4Y2H - chains A and B; structure by X-ray diffraction, 2.37 A resolution.

Chain A (and B):
Protein: Protein arginine N-methyltransferase 6
Organism: Homo sapiens
Notes: EC 2.1.1.-, 2.1.1.125; chain B of this document is another copy of the same molecule, construct and numbering; everything in this record applies to it too
UniProt: Q96LA8 (ANM6_HUMAN); numbering as in UniProt (aligned over 27-375)
Amino-acid sequence (352 residues; each row starts with the number of its first residue):
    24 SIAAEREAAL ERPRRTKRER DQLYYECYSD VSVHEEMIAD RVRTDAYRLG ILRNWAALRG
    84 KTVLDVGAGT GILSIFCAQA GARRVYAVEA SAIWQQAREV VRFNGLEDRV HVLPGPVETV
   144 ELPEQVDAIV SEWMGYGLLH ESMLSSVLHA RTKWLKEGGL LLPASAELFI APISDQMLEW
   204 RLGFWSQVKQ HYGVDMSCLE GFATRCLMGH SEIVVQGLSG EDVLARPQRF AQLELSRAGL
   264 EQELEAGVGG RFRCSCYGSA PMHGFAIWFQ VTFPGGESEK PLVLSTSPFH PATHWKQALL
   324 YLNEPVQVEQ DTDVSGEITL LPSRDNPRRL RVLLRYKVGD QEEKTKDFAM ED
Not modelled in the structure: 24-38 (chain B: fully traced)
Differences from the reference sequence: expression tag (24-26)
Swiss-Prot annotation at these positions:
  - active site: Glu-155, Glu-164
  - binding site (S-adenosyl-L-methionine): His-57, Arg-66, Gly-90, Glu-112, Glu-141
  - modified residue (Asymmetric dimethylarginine): Arg-29, Arg-35, Arg-37
  - mutagenesis: Arg-35 (R35A: Inhibits automethylation but does not affect methylation of other proteins. Reduces protein stability), Val-86 to Asp-88 (In PRMT6dn; abolishes histone methyltransferase H3R2me2a and transcriptional coactivator activities and reduces protein stability. This mutation abolishes automethylation)
Small-molecule neighbours:
  - 49K (N-{[5-(4-fluorophenyl)-1H-pyrazol-4-yl]methyl}-N-methylethane-1,2-diamine): Tyr-47, Cys-50, Tyr-51, Val-56, Glu-59, Met-60, Glu-155, Trp-156, Met-157, Gly-158, Tyr-159, His-163, Glu-164, His-317, Trp-318
  - S-adenosylhomocysteine (SAH): Tyr-47, Tyr-48, Tyr-51, His-57, Met-60, Ile-61, Arg-66, Asp-88, Gly-90, Ala-91, Gly-92, Ile-95, Leu-96, Val-111, Glu-112, Ala-113, Ser-114, Gly-138, Pro-139, Val-140, Glu-141, Glu-155, Met-166, Ser-169, Arg-351
From the paper describing this entry:
  - binding site for 49K: Glu-59, Glu-155, Trp-156, Tyr-159, Glu-164, His-317

Chain A / chain B interface:
Residue-residue contacts (81):
  Ser-52(A) with Phe-225(B)
  Asp-53(A) with Cys-229(B)
  Val-54(A) with Trp-208(B), hydrophobic; Phe-225(B), hydrophobic; Cys-229(B); Leu-230(B), hydrophobic
  Ser-55(A) with Arg-204(B), hydrogen bond; Leu-230(B)
  His-57(A) with Trp-208(B)
  Glu-58(A) with Trp-203(B); Arg-204(B), salt bridge; Phe-207(B); Trp-208(B)
  Ile-61(A) with Phe-207(B), hydrophobic; Trp-208(B), hydrophobic; Tyr-215(B), hydrogen bond (backbone-side chain); Met-219(B), hydrophobic
  Ala-62(A) with Phe-207(B)
  Asp-63(A) with Tyr-215(B)
  Arg-64(A) with Tyr-215(B)
  Thr-67(A) with Tyr-215(B)
  Asp-68(A) with Tyr-215(B)
  Arg-71(A) with Tyr-215(B)
  Thr-93(A) with Met-219(B)
  Ile-98(A) with Val-217(B), hydrophobic
  Phe-99(A) with Tyr-215(B); Val-217(B), hydrophobic
  Gln-102(A) with Gly-216(B), hydrogen bond (side chain-backbone)
  Ile-116(A) with Phe-225(B), hydrophobic
  Gln-119(A) with Leu-222(B); Phe-225(B)
  Val-123(A) with Asp-218(B); Met-219(B), hydrophobic; Cys-221(B), hydrophobic; Leu-222(B), hydrophobic
  Phe-126(A) with Asp-218(B); Ser-220(B); Cys-221(B), hydrophobic
  Asn-127(A) with Asp-218(B), hydrogen bond (side chain-backbone)
  Arg-204(A) with Ser-55(B), hydrogen bond; Glu-58(B), salt bridge
  Phe-207(A) with Glu-58(B); Ile-61(B), hydrophobic; Ala-62(B), hydrophobic
  Trp-208(A) with Val-54(B), hydrophobic; Glu-58(B); Ile-61(B), hydrophobic
  His-214(A) with Arg-64(B); Asp-68(B), salt bridge; Arg-71(B), hydrogen bond (backbone-side chain)
  Tyr-215(A) with Ile-61(B), hydrogen bond (side chain-backbone); Asp-63(B); Arg-64(B); Thr-67(B); Asp-68(B); Arg-71(B); Phe-99(B)
  Gly-216(A) with Gln-102(B), hydrogen bond (backbone-side chain)
  Val-217(A) with Ile-98(B), hydrophobic; Phe-99(B), hydrophobic; Asn-127(B)
  Asp-218(A) with Val-123(B); Phe-126(B); Asn-127(B), hydrogen bond (backbone-side chain)
  Met-219(A) with Ile-61(B), hydrophobic; Thr-93(B); Val-123(B), hydrophobic
  Ser-220(A) with Phe-126(B)
  Cys-221(A) with Val-123(B), hydrophobic; Phe-126(B), hydrophobic
  Leu-222(A) with Gln-119(B); Val-123(B), hydrophobic
  Phe-225(A) with Ser-52(B); Val-54(B), hydrophobic; Ile-116(B), hydrophobic; Gln-119(B)
  Arg-228(A) with Gln-119(B)
  Cys-229(A) with Asp-53(B), hydrogen bond; Val-54(B), hydrogen bond (side chain-backbone)
  Leu-230(A) with Val-54(B), hydrophobic; Ser-55(B)
Interface residues without a listed pair, chain A (42 interface residues in all): Ile-95, Glu-122, Val-211, Ala-226
Interface residues without a listed pair, chain B (43 interface residues in all): His-57, Ile-95, Glu-122, Val-211, His-214, Ala-226, Arg-228

Summary:
The interface between chain A and chain B involves 42 residues on one side and 43 on the other; the contacts
include 11 hydrogen bonds and 3 salt bridges. Polar pairs include Glu-58(A)/Arg-204(B), His-214(A)/Asp-68(B)
and Ser-55(A)/Arg-204(B). The paper reports a binding site for 49K at Glu-59(A), Glu-155(A) and Trp-156(A)
among others.
Both chains are Protein arginine N-methyltransferase 6 (Homo sapiens). Entry 4Y2H (Crystal structure of human
protein arginine methyltransferase PRMT6 bound to SAH and an aryl pyrazole inhibitor) was determined by X-ray
diffraction (same publication as 4Y30).
